PDB entry 7CCR | electron microscopy, 4.90 A resolution (low resolution: residue-level contacts below are approximate; hydrogen-bond / salt-bridge calls are withheld) | chains C and I of the 22 polymer chains in the assembly

== Chain C ==
Name: Histone H2A type 1-B/E
Source organism: Homo sapiens
Reference sequence: P04908 (H2A1B_HUMAN); residues 15-117 here correspond to UniProt positions 16-118 (UniProt number = residue number + 1)
Chain sequence (103 residues; numbered 15 to 117; the number before each row is that of its first residue):
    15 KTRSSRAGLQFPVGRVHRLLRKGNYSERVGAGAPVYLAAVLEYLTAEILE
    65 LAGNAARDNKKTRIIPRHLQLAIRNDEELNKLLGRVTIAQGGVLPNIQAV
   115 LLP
Disordered / not traced: 15

== Chain I ==
Molecule: 147-nt DNA strand
Source organism: Homo sapiens
Sequence (147 nucleotides; each row starts with the number of its first residue; numbers below 1 keep their minus sign (DA-73 is residue -73)):
   -73 ACAGGATGTATATATCTGACACGTGCCTGGAGACTAGGGAGTAATCCCCT
   -23 TGGCGGTTAAAACGCGGGGGACAGCGCGTACGTGCGTTTAAGCGGTGCTA
    27 GAGCTGTCTACGACCAATTGAGCGGCCTCGGCACCGGGATTCTCCAG

== Chain C / chain I interface ==
Contacting residue pairs - 9 pairs, chain C then chain I:
  Thr16(C) - DA-43(I)
  Arg17(C) - DA-43(I)
  Arg20(C) - DG-42(I)
  Gly28(C) - DG-44(I)
  Arg29(C) - DG-44(I)
  Arg32(C) - DG-45(I)
  Arg32(C) - DG-44(I)
  Arg35(C) - DG-44(I)
  Arg42(C) - DG-35(I)
Other interface residues (no listed pair), chain C (9 interface residues in all): Arg77
Other interface residues (no listed pair), chain I (7 interface residues in all): DC-54, DG-37

== Summary ==
Chain C and chain I form an interface of 9 and 7 residues respectively.
Here chain C is Histone H2A type 1-B/E and chain I is a 147-nt DNA strand, both from Homo sapiens. Entry 7CCR
(Structure of the 2:2 cGAS-nucleosome complex) was determined by electron microscopy (same publication as
7CCQ).
